Entry 3JCA (electron microscopy, 4.80 A resolution (low resolution: residue-level contacts below are approximate; hydrogen-bond / salt-bridge calls are withheld)); this record covers chains A and D of the 12 polymer chains in the assembly.

[Chain A]
Name: Integrase
Source organism: Mouse mammary tumor virus
Reference sequence: K9W608 (K9W608_MMTV); residues 1-265 here correspond to UniProt positions 123-387 (UniProt number = residue number + 122)
Chain sequence (265 residues; row label = number of the first residue in the row):
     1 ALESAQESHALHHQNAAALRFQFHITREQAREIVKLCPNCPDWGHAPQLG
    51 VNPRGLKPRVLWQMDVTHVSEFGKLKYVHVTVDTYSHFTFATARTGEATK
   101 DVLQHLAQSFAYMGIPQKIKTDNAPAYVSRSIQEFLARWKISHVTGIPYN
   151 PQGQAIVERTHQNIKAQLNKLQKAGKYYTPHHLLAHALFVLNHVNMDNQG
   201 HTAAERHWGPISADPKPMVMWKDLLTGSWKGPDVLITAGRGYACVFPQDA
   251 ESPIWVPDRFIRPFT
Disordered / not traced: 42-44
Ion coordination: Zn2+: H9, H13, C37, C40
Reported in the primary citation:
  - binding site for the 22-nt DNA strand: R240

[Chain D]
Name: Integrase
Source organism: Mouse mammary tumor virus
Notes: fragment: C-terminal domain
Reference sequence: K9W608 (K9W608_MMTV); residues 217-265 here correspond to UniProt positions 339-387 (UniProt number = residue number + 122)
Chain sequence (49 residues; numbered 217 to 265; the number before each row is that of its first residue):
   217 PMVMWKDLLTGSWKGPDVLITAGRGYACVFPQDAESPIWVPDRFIRPFT

[Chain A / chain D interface]
Pairs across the interface (19):
  P41(A) with R262(D)
  H45(A) with R262(D)
  L49(A) with D258(D); R259(D)
  I147(A) with L224(D); W255(D); V256(D); P257(D)
  P148(A) with L224(D)
  Y149(A) with L224(D); L225(D)
  N150(A) with L224(D); P257(D)
  Q152(A) with R259(D)
  W221(A) with R240(D)
  D223(A) with R240(D)
  L225(A) with A238(D); G239(D); R240(D)
Other interface residues (no listed pair), chain A (12 interface residues in all): G50
Other interface residues (no listed pair), chain D (12 interface residues in all): G241
Interface features reported in the paper:
  - pairs named by the authors: D223(A)-R240(D)

[Summary]
The chain A/chain D interface involves 12 residues from each chain. The paper describes a contact between
D223(A) and R240(D). H9(A), H13(A), C37(A) and C40(A) coordinate Zn2+. From the paper: a binding site for the
22-nt DNA strand at R240(A).
Chain A is Integrase and chain D is Integrase, both from Mouse mammary tumor virus; the structure, Core model
of the Mouse Mammary Tumor Virus intasome, was determined by electron microscopy (same publication as 5CZ1,
5CZ2 and 5D7U).
